Entry 8TLT (electron microscopy, 2.85 A resolution); this record covers chains A and D of the 8 polymer chains in the assembly.

# Chain A
Name: DNA polymerase zeta catalytic subunit
From: Saccharomyces cerevisiae
Notes: EC 2.7.7.7
Reference sequence: P14284 (DPOZ_YEAST); residues 1-1504 here = UniProt positions 1-1504
Chain sequence (1538 residues; each row starts with the number of its first residue; numbers below 1 keep their minus sign (Met-33 is residue -33)):
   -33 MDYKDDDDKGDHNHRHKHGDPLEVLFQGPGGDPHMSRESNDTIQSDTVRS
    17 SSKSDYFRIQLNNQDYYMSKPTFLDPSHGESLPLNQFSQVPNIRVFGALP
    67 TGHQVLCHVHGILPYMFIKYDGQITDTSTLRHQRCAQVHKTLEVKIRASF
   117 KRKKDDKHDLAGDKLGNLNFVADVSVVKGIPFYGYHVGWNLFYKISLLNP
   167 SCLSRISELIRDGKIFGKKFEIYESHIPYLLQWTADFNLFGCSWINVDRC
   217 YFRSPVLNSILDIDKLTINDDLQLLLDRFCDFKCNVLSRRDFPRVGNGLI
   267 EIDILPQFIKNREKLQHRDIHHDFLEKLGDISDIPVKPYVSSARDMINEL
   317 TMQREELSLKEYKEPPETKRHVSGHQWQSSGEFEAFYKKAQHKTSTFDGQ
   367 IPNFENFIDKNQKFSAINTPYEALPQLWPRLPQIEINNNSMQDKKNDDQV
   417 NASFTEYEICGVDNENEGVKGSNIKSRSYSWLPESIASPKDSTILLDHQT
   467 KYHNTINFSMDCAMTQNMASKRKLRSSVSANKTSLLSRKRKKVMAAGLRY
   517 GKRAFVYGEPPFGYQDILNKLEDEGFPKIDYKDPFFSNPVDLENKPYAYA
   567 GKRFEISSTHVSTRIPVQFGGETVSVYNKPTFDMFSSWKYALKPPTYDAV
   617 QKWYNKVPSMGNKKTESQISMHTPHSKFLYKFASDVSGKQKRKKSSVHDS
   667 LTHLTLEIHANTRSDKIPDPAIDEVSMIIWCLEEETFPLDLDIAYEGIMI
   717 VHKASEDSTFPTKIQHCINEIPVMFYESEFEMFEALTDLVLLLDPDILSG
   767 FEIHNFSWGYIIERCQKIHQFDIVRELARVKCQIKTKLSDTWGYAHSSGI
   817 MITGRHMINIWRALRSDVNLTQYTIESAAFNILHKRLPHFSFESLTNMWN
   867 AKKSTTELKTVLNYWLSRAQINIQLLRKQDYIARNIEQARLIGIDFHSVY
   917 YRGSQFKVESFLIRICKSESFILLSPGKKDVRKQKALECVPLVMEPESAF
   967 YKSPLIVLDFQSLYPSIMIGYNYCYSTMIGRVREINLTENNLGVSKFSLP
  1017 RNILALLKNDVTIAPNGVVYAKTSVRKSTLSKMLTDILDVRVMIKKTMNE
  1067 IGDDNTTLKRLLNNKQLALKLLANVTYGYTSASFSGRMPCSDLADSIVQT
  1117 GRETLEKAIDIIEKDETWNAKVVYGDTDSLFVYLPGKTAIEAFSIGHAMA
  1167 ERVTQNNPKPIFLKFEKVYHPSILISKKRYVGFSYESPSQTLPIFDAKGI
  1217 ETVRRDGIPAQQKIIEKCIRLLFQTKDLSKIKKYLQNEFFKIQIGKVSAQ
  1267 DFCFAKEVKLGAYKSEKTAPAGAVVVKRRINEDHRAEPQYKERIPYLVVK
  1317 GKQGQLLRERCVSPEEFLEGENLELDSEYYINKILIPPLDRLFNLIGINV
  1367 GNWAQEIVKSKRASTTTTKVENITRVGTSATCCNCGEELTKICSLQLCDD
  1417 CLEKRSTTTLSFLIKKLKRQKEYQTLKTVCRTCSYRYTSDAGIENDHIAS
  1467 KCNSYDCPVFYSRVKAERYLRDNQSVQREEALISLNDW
Unresolved in the structure: -33 to 19, 118-129, 298-302, 339-340, 399-512, 624-660, 801-802, 1374-1414
Sequence notes: initiating methionine (-33); expression tag (-32 to 0)
Ion coordination: Ca2+: Phe976, Asp1144 (together with 2'-deoxycytidine-5'-triphosphate); 4Fe-4S cluster Fe: Cys1446, Cys1449, Cys1468, Cys1473
Ligand contacts:
  - 2'-deoxycytidine-5'-triphosphate (DCP): Phe976, Gln977, Ser978, Leu979, Tyr980, Pro981, Arg1057, Lys1061, Lys1086, Asn1090, Tyr1093, Thr1143, Asp1144
  - 4Fe-4S cluster (SF4): Arg852, Leu853, Pro854, Cys1446, Cys1449, Cys1468, Ser1470, Cys1473, Val1475, Phe1476, Arg1479
Swiss-Prot annotation at these positions:
  - zinc finger: Cys1398 to Cys1417 (CysA-type)
  - motif: Cys1446 to Cys1473 (CysB motif)
  - binding site (Zn(2+)): Cys1398, Cys1401, Cys1414, Cys1417
  - binding site ([4Fe-4S] cluster): Cys1446, Cys1449, Cys1468, Cys1473

# Chain D
Name: DNA polymerase zeta processivity subunit
From: Saccharomyces cerevisiae
Reference sequence: P38927 (REV7_YEAST); residues 1-245 here = UniProt positions 1-245
Chain sequence (245 residues; row label = number of the first residue in the row):
     1 MNRWVEKWLRVYLKCYINLILFYRNVYPPQSFDYTTYQSFNLPQFVPINR
    51 HPALIDYIEELILDVLSKLTHVYRFSICIINKKNDLCIEKYVLDFSELQH
   101 VDKDDQIITETEVFDEFRSSLNSLIMHLEKLPKVNDDTITFEAVINAIEL
   151 ELGHKLDRNRRVDSLEEKAEIERDSNWVKCQEDENLPDNNGFQPPKIKLT
   201 SLVGSDVGPLIIHQFSEKLISGDDKILNGVYSQYEEGESIFGSLF
Unresolved in the structure: 100-106, 150-175, 181-195, 220-226, 235-238, 244-245

# How chain A and chain D interact
Contacting residue pairs (93; chain A residue first):
  Gly513(A) with Cys87(D)
  Leu514(A) with Cys87(D), hydrogen bond (backbone-backbone); Ile88(D); Glu89(D); Lys90(D); Lys196(D); Ile197(D), hydrophobic; Lys218(D); Leu219(D)
  Arg515(A) with Lys90(D)
  Tyr516(A) with Cys78(D), hydrophobic; Lys90(D)
  Arg519(A) with Asn146(D); Ala147(D), hydrogen bond (backbone-backbone)
  Ala520(A) with Val144(D), hydrophobic; Ile145(D); Asn146(D); Cys180(D), hydrogen bond (backbone-backbone)
  Phe521(A) with Ala143(D); Val144(D); Ile145(D), hydrogen bond (backbone-backbone); Trp177(D), hydrophobic; Val178(D)
  Val522(A) with Glu142(D); Ala143(D); Asn176(D); Trp177(D); Val178(D), hydrogen bond (backbone-backbone); Cys180(D), hydrophobic
  Tyr523(A) with Tyr57(D); Leu61(D), hydrophobic; Ala143(D), hydrogen bond (backbone-backbone); Asn176(D); Trp177(D), hydrophobic
  Gly524(A) with Tyr57(D), hydrogen bond (backbone-side chain); Asn176(D), hydrogen bond (backbone-backbone)
  Pro526(A) with Tyr27(D); Phe141(D), hydrophobic
  Phe528(A) with Tyr27(D), hydrogen bond (backbone-side chain); His51(D); Ala53(D), hydrophobic
  Gly529(A) with Tyr27(D)
  Tyr530(A) with Asn25(D); Val26(D); Tyr27(D); Pro28(D); Asp136(D); Asp137(D)
  Gln531(A) with Asp137(D)
  Ile533(A) with Tyr27(D), hydrophobic; Pro28(D); His51(D)
  Leu534(A) with Ser31(D)
  Lys536(A) with His51(D)
  Leu537(A) with Arg50(D); His51(D), hydrogen bond (backbone-side chain)
  Phe542(A) with Pro52(D)
  Pro543(A) with Arg50(D)
  Lys544(A) with Gln30(D); Arg50(D)
  Ile545(A) with Gln30(D)
  Asp546(A) with Arg50(D)
  Thr575(A) with Phe45(D)
  Val577(A) with Gln38(D); Leu42(D)
  Arg580(A) with Thr35(D); Tyr37(D), hydrogen bond (side chain-backbone); Gln38(D); Pro43(D), hydrogen bond (side chain-backbone); Gln44(D), hydrogen bond (side chain-backbone); Phe45(D)
  Ile581(A) with Thr36(D); Tyr37(D); Gln38(D), hydrogen bond (backbone-backbone)
  Pro582(A) with Tyr37(D); Gln38(D)
  Val583(A) with Val11(D), hydrophobic; Tyr37(D), hydrophobic; Gln38(D), hydrogen bond (backbone-backbone)
  Gln584(A) with Lys14(D), hydrogen bond (backbone-side chain); Tyr37(D), hydrogen bond
  Phe585(A) with Arg10(D); Lys14(D); Glu59(D)
  Gly586(A) with Glu59(D), hydrogen bond (backbone-side chain)
  Val590(A) with Lys7(D); Trp8(D); Val11(D), hydrophobic
  Ser591(A) with Lys7(D); Trp8(D)
  Val592(A) with Trp8(D)
  Thr597(A) with Thr111(D), hydrogen bond (backbone-side chain)
  Leu608(A) with Pro43(D), hydrophobic
Other interface residues (no listed pair), chain A (46 interface residues in all): Gly517, Lys518, Glu525, Pro527, Glu540, Pro596, Trp604, Ala607
Other interface residues (no listed pair), chain D (65 interface residues in all): Cys15, Pro29, Ser39, Val46, Ile48, Leu54, Glu60, Ile62, Leu63, Asp64, Leu86, Glu110, Asp115, Met126, Lys179, Glu217

# Overview
46 residues of chain A and 65 residues of chain D are in contact, with 19 hydrogen bonds. Among the polar
pairs are Gly524(A)-Tyr57(D), Phe528(A)-Tyr27(D) and Leu537(A)-His51(D). Bound to chain A: 4Fe-4S cluster and
2'-deoxycytidine-5'-triphosphate.
Chain A is DNA polymerase zeta catalytic subunit and chain D is DNA polymerase zeta processivity subunit, both
from Saccharomyces cerevisiae; the structure, Cryo-EM structure of Rev1(deltaN)-Polzeta-DNA-dCTP complex, was
determined by electron microscopy together with 8TLQ from the same study.
